6ZJY - chains 2 and 3 of the 15 polymer chains in the assembly; structure by electron microscopy, 5.50 A resolution (low resolution: residue-level contacts below are approximate; hydrogen-bond / salt-bridge calls are withheld).

[Chain 2]
Protein: NADH-quinone oxidoreductase subunit 2
Organism: Thermus thermophilus
Notes: EC 7.1.1.-
UniProt: Q56221 (NQO2_THET8); residues 1-181 here = UniProt positions 1-181
Sequence (181 residues; numbered 1 to 181; the number before each row is that of its first residue):
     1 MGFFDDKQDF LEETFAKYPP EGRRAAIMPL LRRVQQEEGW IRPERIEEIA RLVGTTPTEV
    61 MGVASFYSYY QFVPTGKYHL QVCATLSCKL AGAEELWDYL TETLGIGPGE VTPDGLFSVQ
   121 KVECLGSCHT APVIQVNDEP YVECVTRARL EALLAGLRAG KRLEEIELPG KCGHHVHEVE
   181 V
Not modelled in the structure: 1-2, 181
Small-molecule neighbours: 2Fe-2S cluster (FES): Cys-83, Thr-85, Leu-86, Ser-87, Cys-88, Cys-124, Leu-125, Gly-126, Ser-127, Cys-128
Curated features (UniProtKB/Swiss-Prot):
  - binding site ([2Fe-2S] cluster): Cys-83, Ser-87, Cys-88, Cys-124, Cys-128

[Chain 3]
Protein: NADH-quinone oxidoreductase subunit 3
Organism: Thermus thermophilus
Notes: EC 7.1.1.-
UniProt: Q56223 (NQO3_THET8); residues 1-783 here = UniProt positions 1-783
Sequence (783 residues; row label = number of the first residue in the row):
     1 MVRVKVNDRI VEVPPGTSVM DAVFHAGYDV PLFCSEKHLS PIGACRMCLV RIGLPKKGPD
    61 GKPLLNEKGE PEIQWQPKLA ASCVTAVADG MVVDTLSDVV REAQAGMVEF TLLNHPLDCP
   121 TCDKGGACEL QDRTVEYGLY EKYYQKGPLE LPVYTRFEFT RRHVDKHHPL SPFVILDRER
   181 CIHCKRCVRY FEEVPGDEVL DFIERGVHTF IGTMDFGLPS GFSGNITDIC PVGALLDLTA
   241 RFRARNWEME ETPTTCALCP VGCGITADTR SGELLRIRAR EVPEVNEIWI CDAGRFGHEW
   301 ADQNRLKTPL VRKEGRLVEA TWEEAFLALK EGLKEARGEE VGLYLAHDAT LEEGLLASEL
   361 AKALKTPHLD FQGRTAAPAS LFPPASLEDL LQADFALVLG DPTEEAPILH LRLSEFVRDL
   421 KPPHRYNHGT PFADLQIKER MPRRTDKMAL FAPYRAPLMK WAAIHEVHRP GEEREILLAL
   481 LGDKEGSEMV AKAKEAWEKA KNPVLILGAG VLQDTVAAER ARLLAERKGA KVLAMTPAAN
   541 ARGLEAMGVL PGAKGASWDE PGALYAYYGF VPPEEALKGK RFVVMHLSHL HPLAERYAHV
   601 VLPAPTFYEK RGHLVNLEGR VLPLSPAPIE NGEAEGALQV LALLAEALGV RPPFRLHLEA
   661 QKALKARKVP EAMGRLSFRL KELRPKERKG AFYLRPTMWK AHQAVGKAQE AARAELWAHP
   721 ETARAEALPE GAQVAVETPF GRVEARVVHR EDVPKGHLYL SALGPAAGLR VEGRVLVPAG
   781 GEA
Not modelled in the structure: 55-72, 143-147, 778-783
Metal / ion sites: 4Fe-4S cluster Fe near Cys-184 (its only coordinating residue here)
Small-molecule neighbours:
  - 2Fe-2S cluster (FES): Cys-34, Ser-35, Ile-42, Gly-43, Ala-44, Cys-45, Arg-46, Met-47, Cys-48, Ala-81, Cys-83
  - 4Fe-4S cluster (SF4), molecule 1: Asp-118, Cys-119, Cys-122, Asp-123, Lys-124, Gly-125, Cys-128, Gln-131, Val-232, Gly-233
  - 4Fe-4S cluster (SF4), molecule 2: Cys-181, Ile-182, His-183, Cys-184, Lys-185, Arg-186, Cys-187, Ile-229, Cys-230, Pro-231, Ala-234
  - 4Fe-4S cluster (SF4), molecule 3: Cys-256, Ala-257, Leu-258, Cys-259, Pro-260, Val-261, Gly-262, Cys-263, Cys-291, Gly-294, Pro-407, Ile-408
Curated features (UniProtKB/Swiss-Prot):
  - binding site ([2Fe-2S] cluster): Cys-34, Cys-45, Cys-48, Cys-83
  - binding site ([4Fe-4S] cluster): His-115, Cys-119, Cys-122, Cys-128, Cys-181, Cys-184, Cys-187, Cys-230, Cys-256, Cys-259, Cys-263, Cys-291
  - mutagenesis: Cys-256 (C256A: Decreases amount and stability of iron-sulfur center 4), Cys-259 (C259A: Decreases amount and stability of iron-sulfur center 4), Cys-263 (C263A: Decreases amount and stability of iron-sulfur center 4), Cys-291 (C291A: Decreases amount and stability of iron-sulfur center 4)

[Interface between chain 2 and chain 3]
Pairs across the interface (7):
  Thr-58(2) / Val-199(3)
  Thr-58(2) / Asp-201(3)
  Thr-58(2) / Met-214(3)
  Gly-62(2) / Phe-202(3)
  Gly-62(2) / Ile-203(3)
  Ser-65(2) / Ile-203(3)
  Ser-65(2) / Glu-204(3)
Interface residues without a listed pair, chain 2 (7 interface residues in all): Thr-56, Pro-57, Glu-59, Phe-66
Interface residues without a listed pair, chain 3 (10 interface residues in all): Glu-198, Leu-200, Arg-205, Thr-213

[Overview]
7 residues of chain 2 face 10 of chain 3 across their interface. Chain 2 binds 2Fe-2S cluster. Chain 3 binds 3
copies of 4Fe-4S cluster and 2Fe-2S cluster.
Here chain 2 is NADH-quinone oxidoreductase subunit 2 and chain 3 is NADH-quinone oxidoreductase subunit 3,
both from Thermus thermophilus. Entry 6ZJY (Respiratory complex I from Thermus thermophilus, NAD+ dataset,
minor state) was determined by electron microscopy together with 6I0D, 6I1P, 6Q8O, 6Q8W, 6Q8X, 6Y11 and 3
further entries from the same study.
